Entry 8DYW (electron microscopy, 3.72 A resolution); this record covers chains I and H of the 21 polymer chains in the assembly.

# Chain I
Name: Circumsporozoite protein
Source organism: Plasmodium falciparum
Chain sequence (278 residues; numbered -84 to 193; the number before each row is that of its first residue; numbers below 1 keep their minus sign (Tyr-84 is residue -84)):
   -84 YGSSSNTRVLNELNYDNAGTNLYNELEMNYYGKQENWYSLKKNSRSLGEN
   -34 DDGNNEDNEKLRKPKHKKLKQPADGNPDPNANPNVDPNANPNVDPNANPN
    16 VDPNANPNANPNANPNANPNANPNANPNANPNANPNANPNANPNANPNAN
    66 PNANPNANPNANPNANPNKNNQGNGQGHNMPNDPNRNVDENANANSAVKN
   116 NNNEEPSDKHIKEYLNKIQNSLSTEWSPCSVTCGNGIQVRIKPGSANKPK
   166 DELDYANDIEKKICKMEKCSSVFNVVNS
Not modelled in the structure: -84 to 0, 81-193

# Chain H
Name: 239 Fab heavy chain
Source organism: Homo sapiens
Notes: antibody fragment or engineered binder
Chain sequence (450 residues; each row starts with the number of its first residue; a row labelled like 82A-82C holds insertion residues (82A, then the next letters in order)):
     1 QVQLVESGGGVVQPGRSLRLSCAASRLTFRNFGMHWVRQTPGKGLEWVAV
    51 IW
   52A H
    53 DGSNKFYADSVEGRFTISRDNSKNTLYLQM
82A-82C NSL
    83 RDEDTAIYYCAKDWGGAS
100A-100D DRVF
   101 DYWGRGTLVIVSSASTKGPSVFPLAPSSKSTSGGTAALGCLVKDYFPEPV
   151 TVSWNSGALTSGVHTFPAVLQSSGLYSLSSVVTVPSSSLGTQTYICNVNH
   201 KPSNTKVDKKVEPKSCDKTHTCPPCPAPELLGGPSVFLFPPKPKDTLMIS
   251 RTPEVTCVVVDVSHEDPEVKFNWYVDGVEVHNAKTKPREEQYNSTYRVVS
   301 VLTVLHQDWLNGKEYKCKVSNKALPAPIEKTISKAKGQPREPQVYTLPPS
   351 RDELTKNQVSLTCLVKGFYPSDIAVEWESNGQPENNYKTTPPVLDSDGSF
   401 FLYSKLTVDKSRWQQGNVFSCSVMHEALHNHYTQKSLSLSPG
Not modelled in the structure: 114-442
Disulfide bonds: Cys22-Cys92

# Chain I / chain H interface
Pairs across the interface (20):
  Ala40(I) - Phe58(H)  hydrophobic
  Asn41(I) - Phe58(H)
  Pro42(I) - Phe58(H)  hydrophobic
  Asn43(I) - Arg100B(H)
  Ala44(I) - Trp52(H)  hydrophobic
  Asn45(I) - Gly98(H)  hydrogen bond (side chain-backbone)
  Asn45(I) - Ala99(H)  hydrogen bond (side chain-backbone)
  Pro46(I) - Gly33(H)  hydrogen bond (backbone-backbone)
  Pro46(I) - Trp52(H)
  Pro46(I) - Asp95(H)
  Pro46(I) - Arg100B(H)
  Asn47(I) - Asn31(H)
  Asn47(I) - Phe32(H)
  Asn47(I) - Gly33(H)  hydrogen bond (side chain-backbone)
  Asn47(I) - His52A(H)  hydrogen bond (backbone-side chain)
  Asn47(I) - Asp95(H)  hydrogen bond
  Asn47(I) - Gly97(H)
  Asn47(I) - Arg100B(H)
  Ala48(I) - Asn31(H)  hydrogen bond (backbone-backbone)
  Ala48(I) - His52A(H)  hydrogen bond (backbone-side chain)
Interface residues without a listed pair, chain H (13 interface residues in all): His35, Val50
From the paper, about this interface:
  - epitope / paratope residues, chain H: Phe32(H), Trp52(H), His52A(H)

# In short
9 residues of chain I and 13 residues of chain H are in contact, with 8 hydrogen bonds. Among the polar pairs
are Asn45(I)-Gly98(H), Asn45(I)-Ala99(H) and Asn47(I)-Gly33(H). The paper reports epitope/paratope residues
Phe32(H), Trp52(H) and His52A(H).
Chain I is Circumsporozoite protein (Plasmodium falciparum) and chain H is 239 Fab heavy chain (Homo sapiens);
the structure, Cryo-EM structure of 239 Fab in complex with recombinant shortened Plasmodium falciparum
circumsporozoite protein (rsCSP), was determined by electron microscopy together with 8DYX, 8DYY, 8DZ4 and
8EKF from the same study.
